6F2S - chains E and G of the 22 polymer chains in the assembly; structure by electron microscopy, 3.30 A resolution.

== Chain E (and G) ==
Name: Capsid protein
From: Ageratum yellow vein virus
Notes: chain G of this document is another copy of the same molecule, construct and numbering; everything in this record applies to it too
UniProtKB: W5RUR4 (W5RUR4_9GEMI); numbering as in UniProt (aligned over 63-257)
Chain sequence (195 residues; row label = number of the first residue in the row):
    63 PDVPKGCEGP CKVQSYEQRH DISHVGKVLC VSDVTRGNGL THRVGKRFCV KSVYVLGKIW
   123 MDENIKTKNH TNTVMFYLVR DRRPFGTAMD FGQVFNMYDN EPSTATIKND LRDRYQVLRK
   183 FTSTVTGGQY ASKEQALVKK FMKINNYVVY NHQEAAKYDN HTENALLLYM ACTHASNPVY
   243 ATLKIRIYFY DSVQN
What the authors report for this chain:
  - binding site for ssDNA loop: S114, Y116, R142, R144, R174, F203, R248, Y250

== Interface between chain E and chain G ==
Residue-residue contacts - 20 pairs, chain E then chain G:
  K108(E) with N171(G)
  R144(E) with R145(G); E225(G), salt bridge
  R145(E) with R144(G); R145(G); T224(G), hydrogen bond; E225(G), salt bridge
  F147(E) with F147(G), hydrophobic
  N171(E) with K108(G); H214(G)
  D172(E) with N213(G); H214(G), salt bridge
  D175(E) with T224(G), hydrogen bond; E225(G)
  H214(E) with N171(G); D172(G), salt bridge
  T224(E) with R145(G), hydrogen bond
  E225(E) with R144(G), salt bridge; R145(G), salt bridge; D175(G)
Other interface residues (no listed pair), chain E (12 interface residues in all): R109, N213
Other interface residues (no listed pair), chain G (13 interface residues in all): R109, R176

== Overview ==
12 residues of chain E face 13 of chain G across their interface, with 3 hydrogen bonds and 6 salt bridges.
Polar pairs include R144(E)-E225(G), R145(E)-E225(G) and D172(E)-H214(G). The paper reports a binding site for
ssDNA loop at S114(E), Y116(E) and R142(E) among others.
Both chains are Capsid protein (Ageratum yellow vein virus). Entry 6F2S (CryoEM structure of Ageratum Yellow
Vein virus (AYVV)) was determined by electron microscopy.
